PDB entry 8SK7 | electron microscopy, 2.93 A resolution | chains A and X of the 9 polymer chains in the assembly

Chain A:
Name: Hemagglutinin HA1 chain
From: Influenza A virus
Reference sequence: A4GCK8 (HEMA_I43A0); residues 11-331 here correspond to UniProt positions 18-338 (UniProt number = residue number + 7)
Sequence (321 residues; row label = number of the first residue in the row):
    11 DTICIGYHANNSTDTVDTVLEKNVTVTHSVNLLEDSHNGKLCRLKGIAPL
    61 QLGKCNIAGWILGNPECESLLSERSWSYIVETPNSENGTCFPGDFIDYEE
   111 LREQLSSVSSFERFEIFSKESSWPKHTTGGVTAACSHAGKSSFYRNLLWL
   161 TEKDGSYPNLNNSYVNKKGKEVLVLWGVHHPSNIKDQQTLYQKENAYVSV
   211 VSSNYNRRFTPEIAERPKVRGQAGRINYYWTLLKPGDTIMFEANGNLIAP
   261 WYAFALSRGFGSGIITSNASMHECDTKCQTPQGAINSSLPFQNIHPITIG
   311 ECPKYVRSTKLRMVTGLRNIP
Differences from the reference sequence: conflict Phe101 (Tyr108 in A4GCK8), Ile307 (Val314 in A4GCK8)
Disulfides: Cys65-Cys77, Cys100-Cys145, Cys288-Cys312
Covalent attachments: N-acetylglucosamine (NAG) linked to Asn21, Asn33, Asn97, Asn171, Asn278, Asn296

Chain X:
Name: HA_20 minibinder (RFdiffusion-designed)
From: synthetic construct
Sequence (65 residues; numbered 1 to 65; the number before each row is that of its first residue):
     1 MEKEKELKEYAEKIKKEIGDIESVEVKDGKILVKAKKITDKTVDAIMKLT
    51 VKAARLGFKVEVELV

Interface between chain A and chain X:
Residue-residue contacts - 9 pairs, chain A then chain X:
  His18(A) - Asp40(X)  salt bridge
  Asn20(A) - Asp40(X)  hydrogen bond
  His38(A) - Asp44(X)  salt bridge
  Ser298(A) - Val51(X)  hydrogen bond (side chain-backbone)
  Ser298(A) - Lys52(X)
  Ser298(A) - Arg55(X)  hydrogen bond (backbone-side chain)
  Leu299(A) - Arg55(X)  hydrogen bond (backbone-side chain)
  Pro300(A) - Arg55(X)
  Thr325(A) - Met47(X)
Other interface residues (no listed pair), chain A (8 interface residues in all): Val40
Other interface residues (no listed pair), chain X (7 interface residues in all): Val43

Overview:
8 residues of chain A face 7 of chain X across their interface; the contacts include 4 hydrogen bonds and 2
salt bridges. Among the polar pairs are His18(A)-Asp40(X), His38(A)-Asp44(X) and Asn20(A)-Asp40(X). Covalently
linked N-acetylglucosamine: at Asn21(A), Asn33(A), Asn97(A), Asn171(A), Asn278(A) and Asn296(A).
Chain A is Hemagglutinin HA1 chain (Influenza A virus) and chain X is HA_20 minibinder (RFdiffusion-designed)
(synthetic construct); the structure, Cryo-EM structure of designed Influenza HA binder, HA_20, bound to
Influenza HA (Strain: Iowa43), was determined by electron microscopy.
